8WK3 - chains I and C of the 43 polymer chains in the assembly; structure by electron microscopy, 3.30 A resolution.

== Chain I ==
Name: Flagellar biosynthetic protein FliP
From: Salmonella enterica subsp. enterica serovar Typhimurium str. LT2
UniProt: P54700 (FLIP_SALTY); residue numbers follow UniProt; this construct covers 1-245
Sequence (245 residues; numbered 1 to 245; the number before each row is that of its first residue):
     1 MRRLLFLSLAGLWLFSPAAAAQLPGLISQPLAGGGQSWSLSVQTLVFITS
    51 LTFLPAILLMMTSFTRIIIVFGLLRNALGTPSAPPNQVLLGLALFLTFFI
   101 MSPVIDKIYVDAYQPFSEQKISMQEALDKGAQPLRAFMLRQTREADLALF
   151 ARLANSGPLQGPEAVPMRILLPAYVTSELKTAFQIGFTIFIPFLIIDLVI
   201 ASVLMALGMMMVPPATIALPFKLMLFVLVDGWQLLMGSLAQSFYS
Unresolved in the structure: 1-35, 244-245

== Chain C ==
Name: Flagellar biosynthetic protein FliQ
From: Salmonella enterica subsp. enterica serovar Typhimurium str. LT2
UniProt: P0A1L5 (FLIQ_SALTY); numbering as in UniProt (aligned over 1-89)
Sequence (89 residues; numbered 1 to 89; the number before each row is that of its first residue):
     1 MTPESVMMMGTEAMKVALALAAPLLLVALITGLIISILQAATQINEMTLS
    51 FIPKIVAVFIAIIVAGPWMLNLLLDYVRTLFSNLPYIIG

== Chain I / chain C interface ==
Residue-residue contacts (44; chain I residue first):
  R143(I) with I88(C)
  T181(I) with I88(C)
  Q184(I) with M1(C); I88(C)
  I185(I) with L84(C), hydrophobic; I88(C), hydrophobic
  F187(I) with M1(C), hydrophobic; V6(C), hydrophobic
  T188(I) with M9(C), hydrogen bond; L80(C); L84(C)
  I189(I) with F81(C), hydrophobic; L84(C), hydrophobic
  I191(I) with M9(C), hydrophobic; A13(C), hydrophobic; Y76(C)
  P192(I) with V77(C), hydrophobic; L80(C), hydrophobic
  I195(I) with A13(C); A17(C), hydrophobic; Y76(C), hydrophobic
  V199(I) with A17(C); A21(C), hydrophobic
  V203(I) with L24(C), hydrophobic; L25(C), hydrophobic
  A206(I) with K54(C), hydrogen bond (backbone-side chain)
  L207(I) with K54(C), hydrogen bond (backbone-side chain); I55(C), hydrophobic
  M224(I) with L70(C), hydrophobic
  L225(I) with L73(C), hydrophobic; V77(C), hydrophobic
  L228(I) with L70(C), hydrophobic; L74(C), hydrophobic; R78(C)
  V229(I) with L74(C), hydrophobic; V77(C), hydrophobic; R78(C)
  S238(I) with F81(C); L84(C); P85(C)
  Q241(I) with P85(C); Y86(C), hydrogen bond
  S242(I) with P85(C); I88(C)
Interface residues without a listed pair, chain I (27 interface residues in all): R66, I196, S202, G208, M209, L234
Interface residues without a listed pair, chain C (25 interface residues in all): L20, F51, V58

== In short ==
The interface between chain I and chain C involves 27 residues on one side and 25 on the other, with 4
hydrogen bonds. Among the polar pairs are T188(I)-M9(C), A206(I)-K54(C) and L207(I)-K54(C).
Here chain I is Flagellar biosynthetic protein FliP and chain C is Flagellar biosynthetic protein FliQ, both
from Salmonella enterica subsp. enterica serovar Typhimurium str. LT2. Entry 8WK3 (Cryo-EM structure of the
proximal rod-export apparatus and FlgF within the motor-hook complex in the CW ...) was determined by electron
microscopy (same publication as 8WHT, 8WIW, 8WK4, 8WKI, 8WKK, 8WKQ and 11 further entries).
